Entry 7K76 (X-ray diffraction, 2.14 A resolution); this record covers chains B and P of the 3 polymer chains in the assembly.

[Chain B]
Protein: Light chain of MAD2-6 IgG Fab
Organism: Homo sapiens
Notes: antibody fragment or engineered binder
Sequence (213 residues; numbered 1 to 214; 1 number in that range is skipped by the numbering (no residue carries it; nothing is unmodelled there); the number before each row is that of its first residue):
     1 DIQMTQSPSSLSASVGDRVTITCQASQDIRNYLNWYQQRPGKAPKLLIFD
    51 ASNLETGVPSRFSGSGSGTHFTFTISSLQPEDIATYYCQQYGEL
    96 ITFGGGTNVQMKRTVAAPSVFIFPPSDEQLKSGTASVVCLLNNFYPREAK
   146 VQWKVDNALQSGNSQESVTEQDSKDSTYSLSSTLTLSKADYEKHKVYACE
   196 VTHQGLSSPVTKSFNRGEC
Disordered / not traced: 214
Disulfides: Cys23-Cys88, Cys134-Cys194

[Chain P]
Protein: PfCSP N-terminal peptide P17
Sequence (15 residues; each row starts with the number of its first residue):
     1 KLRKPKHKKLKQPAD
Disordered / not traced: 1, 13-15

[Interface between chain B and chain P]
Contacting residue pairs (10; chain B residue first):
  Asp28(B) - Pro5(P)
  Arg30(B) - Lys4(P)
  Arg30(B) - Pro5(P)  hydrogen bond (side chain-backbone)
  Arg30(B) - Lys6(P)
  Arg30(B) - His7(P)  hydrogen bond
  Tyr32(B) - Lys6(P)
  Tyr32(B) - His7(P)
  Tyr32(B) - Lys8(P)  hydrogen bond (side chain-backbone)
  Tyr91(B) - Lys8(P)  hydrogen bond (backbone-side chain)
  Gly92(B) - Lys8(P)  hydrogen bond (backbone-side chain)
Interface residues without a listed pair, chain B (6 interface residues in all): Ile29
The authors on this interface:
  - epitope / paratope residues, chain P: Lys6(P), Lys8(P)

[Summary]
Chain B and chain P form an interface of 6 and 5 residues respectively, with 5 hydrogen bonds. Among the polar
pairs are Arg30(B)-Pro5(P), Arg30(B)-His7(P) and Tyr32(B)-Lys8(P). From the paper: epitope/paratope residues
Lys6(P) and Lys8(P).
Chain B is Light chain of MAD2-6 IgG Fab (Homo sapiens) and chain P is PfCSP N-terminal peptide P17; the
structure, Crystal structure of MAD2-6 IgG Fab in complex with PfCSP N-terminal peptide, was determined by
X-ray diffraction together with 7K75 from the same study.
